PDB entry 7CWJ | X-ray diffraction, 1.61 A resolution | chain A

# Chain A
Name: Root induced effector protein Tsp1
Organism: Hypocrea virens (strain Gv29-8 / FGSC 10586)
Reference sequence: G9MQD3 (G9MQD3_HYPVG); residues 19-147 here = UniProt positions 19-147
Amino-acid sequence (138 residues; row label = number of the first residue in the row):
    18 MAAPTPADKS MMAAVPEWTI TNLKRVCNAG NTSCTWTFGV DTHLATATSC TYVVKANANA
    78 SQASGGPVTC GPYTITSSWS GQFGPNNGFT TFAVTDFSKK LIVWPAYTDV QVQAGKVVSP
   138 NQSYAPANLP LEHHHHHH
Disordered / not traced: 18-23, 151-155
Disulfides: Cys44-Cys51, Cys67-Cys87
Modified residues: Mse18 (selenomethionine); Mse28 (selenomethionine; parent Met); Mse29 (selenomethionine; parent Met)
Sequence notes: initiating methionine (18); expression tag (148-155)

# In short
Chain A is Root induced effector protein Tsp1 (Hypocrea virens (strain Gv29-8 / FGSC 10586)); the structure,
Root induced Secreted protein Tsp1 from Biocontrol fungi Trichoderma virens, was determined by X-ray
diffraction.
